PDB entry 1NQ1 | X-ray diffraction, 2.90 A resolution | chain A

[Chain A]
Molecule: Thyroid hormone receptor beta-1
Source organism: Homo sapiens
Notes: fragment: ligand binding domain
UniProtKB: P10828 (THB1_HUMAN); aligned to UniProt positions 202-461 over residues 202-461
Amino-acid sequence (263 residues; each row starts with the number of its first residue):
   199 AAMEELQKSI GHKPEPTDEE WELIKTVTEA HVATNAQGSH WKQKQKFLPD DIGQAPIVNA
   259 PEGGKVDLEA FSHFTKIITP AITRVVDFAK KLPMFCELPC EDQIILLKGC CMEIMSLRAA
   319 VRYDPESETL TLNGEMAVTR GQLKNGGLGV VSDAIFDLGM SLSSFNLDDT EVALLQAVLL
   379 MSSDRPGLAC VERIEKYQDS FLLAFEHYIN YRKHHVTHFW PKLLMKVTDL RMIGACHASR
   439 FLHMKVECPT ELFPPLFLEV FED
Disordered / not traced: 253-262
Differences from the reference sequence: cloning artifact (199-201); engineered mutation Gln243 (Arg240 in P10828); conflict Asp248 (Glu245 in P10828)
Small-molecule neighbours: 4HY ([4-(4-hydroxy-3-iodo-phenoxy)-3,5-diiodo-phenyl]-acetic acid): Phe269, Phe272, Ile275, Ile276, Ala279, Met310, Met313, Arg316, Ala317, Arg320, Thr329, Leu330, Asn331, Leu341, Gly344, Leu346, Ile353, His435, Met442, Phe455

[Overview]
Ligands of chain A: compound 4HY.
Chain A is Thyroid hormone receptor beta-1 (Homo sapiens); the structure, TR Receptor Mutations Conferring
Hormone Resistance and Reduced Corepressor Release Exhibit Decreased Stability in the Nterminal ..., was
determined by X-ray diffraction together with 1NQ0 from the same study.
